8JSH - chains g and A of the 14 polymer chains in the assembly; structure by electron microscopy, 4.40 A resolution (low resolution: residue-level contacts below are approximate; hydrogen-bond / salt-bridge calls are withheld).

# Chain g
Molecule: 16S ribosomal RNA
Organism: Escherichia coli
Sequence (1539 nucleotides; each row starts with the number of its first residue):
     2 AAUUGAAGAGUUUGAUCAUGGCUCAGAUUGAACGCUGGCGGCAGGCCUAA
    52 CACAUGCAAGUCGAACGGUAACAGGAAGAAGCUUGCUUCUUUGCUGACGA
   102 GUGGCGGACGGGUGAGUAAUGUCUGGGAAACUGCCUGAUGGAGGGGGAUA
   152 ACUACUGGAAACGGUAGCUAAUACCGCAUAACGUCGCAAGACCAAAGAGG
   202 GGGACCUUCGGGCCUCUUGCCAUCGGAUGUGCCCAGAUGGGAUUAGCUAG
   252 UAGGUGGGGUAACGGCUCACCUAGGCGACGAUCCCUAGCUGGUCUGAGAG
   302 GAUGACCAGCCACACUGGAACUGAGACACGGUCCAGACUCCUACGGGAGG
   352 CAGCAGUGGGGAAUAUUGCACAAUGGGCGCAAGCCUGAUGCAGCCAUGCC
   402 GCGUGUAUGAAGAAGGCCUUCGGGUUGUAAAGUACUUUCAGCGGGGAGGA
   452 AGGGAGUAAAGUUAAUACCUUUGCUCAUUGACGUUACCCGCAGAAGAAGC
   502 ACCGGCUAACUCCGUGCCAGCAGCCGCGGUAAUACGGAGGGUGCAAGCGU
   552 UAAUCGGAAUUACUGGGCGUAAAGCGCACGCAGGCGGUUUGUUAAGUCAG
   602 AUGUGAAAUCCCCGGGCUCAACCUGGGAACUGCAUCUGAUACUGGCAAGC
   652 UUGAGUCUCGUAGAGGGGGGUAGAAUUCCAGGUGUAGCGGUGAAAUGCGU
   702 AGAGAUCUGGAGGAAUACCGGUGGCGAAGGCGGCCCCCUGGACGAAGACU
   752 GACGCUCAGGUGCGAAAGCGUGGGGAGCAAACAGGAUUAGAUACCCUGGU
   802 AGUCCACGCCGUAAACGAUGUCGACUUGGAGGUUGUGCCCUUGAGGCGUG
   852 GCUUCCGGAGCUAACGCGUUAAGUCGACCGCCUGGGGAGUACGGCCGCAA
   902 GGUUAAAACUCAAAUGAAUUGACGGGGGCCCGCACAAGCGGUGGAGCAUG
   952 UGGUUUAAUUCGAUGCAACGCGAAGAACCUUACCUGGUCUUGACAUCCAC
  1002 GGAAGUUUUCAGAGAUGAGAAUGUGCCUUCGGGAACCGUGAGACAGGUGC
  1052 UGCAUGGCUGUCGUCAGCUCGUGUUGUGAAAUGUUGGGUUAAGUCCCGCA
  1102 ACGAGCGCAACCCUUAUCCUUUGUUGCCAGCGGUCCGGCCGGGAACUCAA
  1152 AGGAGACUGCCAGUGAUAAACUGGAGGAAGGUGGGGAUGACGUCAAGUCA
  1202 UCAUGGCCCUUACGACCAGGGCUACACACGUGCUACAAUGGCGCAUACAA
  1252 AGAGAAGCGACCUCGCGAGAGCAAGCGGACCUCAUAAAGUGCGUCGUAGU
  1302 CCGGAUUGGAGUCUGCAACUCGACUCCAUGAAGUCGGAAUCGCUAGUAAU
  1352 CGUGGAUCAGAAUGCCACGGUGAAUACGUUCCCGGGCCUUGUACACACCG
  1402 CCCGUCACACCAUGGGAGUGGGUUGCAAAAGAAGUAGGUAGCUUAACCUU
  1452 CGGGAGGGCGCUUACCACUUUGUGAUUCAUGACUGGGGUGAAGUCGUAAC
  1502 AAGGUAACCGUAGGGGAACCUGCGGUUGGAUCACCUCCU
Not modelled in the structure: 923-1387

# Chain A
Protein: Translation initiation factor IF-3
Organism: Escherichia coli
UniProtKB: C3T7P7 (C3T7P7_ECOLX); residue numbers follow UniProt; this construct covers 1-180
Chain sequence (180 residues; numbered 1 to 180; the number before each row is that of its first residue):
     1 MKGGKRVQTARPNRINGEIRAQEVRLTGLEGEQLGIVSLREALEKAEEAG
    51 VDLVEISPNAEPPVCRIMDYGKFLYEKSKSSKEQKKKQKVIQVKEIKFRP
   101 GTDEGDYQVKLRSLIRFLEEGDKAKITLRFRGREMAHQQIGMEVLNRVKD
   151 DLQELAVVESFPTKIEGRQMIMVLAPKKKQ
Not modelled in the structure: 1-13

# Interface between chain g and chain A
Pairs across the interface (74; chain g residue first):
  G685(g) with Ala49(A); Gly50(A); Val51(A); Asp69(A)
  U686(g) with Asp69(A); Gly71(A); Lys72(A)
  A687(g) with Asp69(A); Tyr70(A); Gly71(A); Lys72(A); Tyr75(A)
  G688(g) with Tyr70(A); Tyr75(A)
  C689(g) with Lys82(A)
  A696(g) with Lys86(A)
  U697(g) with Lys82(A); Lys86(A)
  G698(g) with Tyr75(A); Lys82(A); Glu83(A); Lys86(A)
  C699(g) with Tyr75(A)
  G700(g) with Tyr75(A); Lys79(A)
  U701(g) with Gly71(A); Lys72(A); Tyr75(A); Glu76(A); Lys79(A)
  A702(g) with Lys72(A)
  G703(g) with Lys72(A)
  G786(g) with Lys85(A); Lys86(A); Val90(A)
  A787(g) with Lys85(A); Lys86(A); Ile91(A)
  U788(g) with Ile91(A); Gln92(A); Val93(A)
  U789(g) with Val93(A)
  A790(g) with Glu95(A); Lys125(A)
  G791(g) with Val93(A); Lys94(A); Glu95(A); Phe117(A); Lys125(A)
  A792(g) with Gln92(A); Val93(A); Lys94(A); Phe117(A)
  U793(g) with Gln92(A)
  A794(g) with Gln92(A)
  U1406(g) with Asp106(A)
  C1407(g) with Asp103(A); Glu104(A); Gly105(A); Asp106(A)
  A1408(g) with Glu104(A)
  A1493(g) with Arg131(A)
  G1494(g) with Arg99(A); Arg131(A)
  U1495(g) with Lys97(A); Arg99(A); Asp103(A); Asp106(A); Lys110(A)
  C1496(g) with Ile96(A); Lys97(A)
  G1517(g) with Val109(A); Ser113(A); Arg116(A)
Also at the interface, not in a pair above, chain g (33 interface residues in all): G690, G785, G1497
Also at the interface, not in a pair above, chain A (39 interface residues in all): Glu48, Leu74, Phe98, Gly101, Arg112

# Overview
33 residues of chain g and 39 residues of chain A are in contact.
Chain g is 16S ribosomal RNA and chain A is Translation initiation factor IF-3, both from Escherichia coli;
the structure, Structure of the 30S-body-IF3 complex from Escherichia coli, was determined by electron
microscopy, deposited together with 8JSG.
